PDB entry 2OE1 | X-ray diffraction, 2.10 A resolution | chains A and B

== Chain A (and B) ==
Protein: Thioredoxin-3
From: Saccharomyces cerevisiae
Notes: chain B of this document is another copy of the same molecule, construct and numbering; everything in this record applies to it too
UniProt: P25372 (TRX3_YEAST); residues -1 to 104 here correspond to UniProt positions 22-127 (UniProt number = residue number + 23)
Chain sequence (114 residues; each row starts with the number of its first residue; numbers below 1 keep their minus sign (Met-9 is residue -9)):
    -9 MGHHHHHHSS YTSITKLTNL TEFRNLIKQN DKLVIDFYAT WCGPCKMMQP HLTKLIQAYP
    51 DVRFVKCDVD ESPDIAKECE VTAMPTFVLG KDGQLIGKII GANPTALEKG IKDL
Disordered / not traced: -9 to -2
Construct notes: initiating methionine (-9); expression tag (-8 to -2)
UniProt features mapped onto this chain:
  - active site (Nucleophile): Cys32, Cys35
  - site: Asp26 (Deprotonates C-terminal active site Cys), Gly33 (Contributes to redox potential value), Pro34 (Contributes to redox potential value)
Reported in the primary citation:
  - conformationally variable residues: Cys32
  - contacts within the chain: Trp31-Asp60 (hydrogen bond)
  - catalytic residues: Cys32, Cys35 (proposed by the authors, not directly observed)
  - post-translational modification sites: Cys69

== How chain A and chain B interact ==
Pairs across the interface (15; chain A residue first):
  Thr30(A) - Glu70(B)
  Trp31(A) - Glu68(B)
  Trp31(A) - Cys69(B)
  Trp31(A) - Leu85(B)
  Trp31(A) - Gly87(B)
  Trp31(A) - Lys88(B)
  Cys32(A) - Leu85(B)
  Cys32(A) - Ile86(B)
  Gly33(A) - Gln84(B)
  Gly33(A) - Leu85(B)  hydrogen bond (backbone-backbone)
  Pro34(A) - Gln84(B)
  Pro34(A) - Leu85(B)
  Asp60(A) - Glu70(B)
  Asp60(A) - Lys88(B)  salt bridge
  Glu61(A) - Glu70(B)
Interface residues without a listed pair, chain A (9 interface residues in all): Asp58, Met74

== In short ==
9 residues of chain A and 8 residues of chain B are in contact, with 1 hydrogen bond and 1 salt bridge. Among
the polar pairs are Asp60(A)-Lys88(B) and Gly33(A)-Leu85(B). UniProt lists active-site residues Cys32(A) and
Cys35(A) on chain A. The paper reports catalytic residues Cys32(A) and Cys35(A); a modification site at
Cys69(A).
Chain A and chain B are both Thioredoxin-3 (Saccharomyces cerevisiae); the structure, Crystal Structure of
Mitochondrial Thioredoxin 3 from Saccharomyces cerevisiae (reduced form), was determined by X-ray diffraction
together with 2OE0 and 2OE3 from the same study.
